Entry 4GK7 (X-ray diffraction, 2.80 A resolution); this record covers chains D and E of the 34 polymer chains in the assembly.

Chain D:
Molecule: Proteasome component PUP2
Organism: Saccharomyces cerevisiae
Notes: EC 3.4.25.1
UniProt: P32379 (PSA5_YEAST); residue numbers follow UniProt; this construct covers 9-250
Chain sequence (242 residues; each row starts with the number of its first residue):
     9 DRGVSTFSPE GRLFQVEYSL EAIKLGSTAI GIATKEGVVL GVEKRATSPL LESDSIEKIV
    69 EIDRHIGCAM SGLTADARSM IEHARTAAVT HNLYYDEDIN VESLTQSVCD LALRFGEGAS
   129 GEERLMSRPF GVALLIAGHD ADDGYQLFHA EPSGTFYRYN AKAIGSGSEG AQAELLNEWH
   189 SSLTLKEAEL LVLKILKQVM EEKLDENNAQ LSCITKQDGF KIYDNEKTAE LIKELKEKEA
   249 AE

Chain E:
Molecule: Proteasome component PRE5
Organism: Saccharomyces cerevisiae
Notes: EC 3.4.25.1
UniProt: P40302 (PSA1_YEAST); residues 4-236 here correspond to UniProt positions 2-234 (UniProt number = residue number - 2)
Chain sequence (233 residues; row label = number of the first residue in the row):
     4 FRNNYDGDTV TFSPTGRLFQ VEYALEAIKQ GSVTVGLRSN THAVLVALKR NADELSSYQK
    64 KIIKCDEHMG LSLAGLAPDA RVLSNYLRQQ CNYSSLVFNR KLAVERAGHL LCDKAQKNTQ
   124 SYGGRPYGVG LLIIGYDKSG AHLLEFQPSG NVTELYGTAI GARSQGAKTY LERTLDTFIK
   184 IDGNPDELIK AGVEAISQSL RDESLTVDNL SIAIVGKDTP FTIYDGEAVA KYI
UniProt features mapped onto this chain:
  - modified residue: Ser16 (Phosphoserine)
  - cross-link: Lys193 (Glycyl lysine isopeptide (Lys-Gly) (interchain with G-Cter in ubiquitin))

Chain D / chain E interface:
Residue-residue contacts (54; chain D residue first):
  Arg10(D) - Gly10(E)
  Ser13(D) - Gly126(E)
  Ser13(D) - Arg128(E)
  Thr14(D) - Gly10(E)
  Thr14(D) - Gln23(E)
  Phe15(D) - Gln23(E)  hydrogen bond (backbone-side chain)
  Phe15(D) - Tyr26(E)
  Phe15(D) - Ala27(E)  hydrophobic
  Phe15(D) - Arg128(E)
  Phe15(D) - Pro129(E)
  Phe15(D) - Gly131(E)
  Ser16(D) - Tyr26(E)
  Pro17(D) - Tyr26(E)  hydrophobic
  Pro17(D) - Glu29(E)
  Glu18(D) - Gln33(E)  hydrogen bond (backbone-side chain)
  Gly19(D) - Tyr26(E)
  Gly19(D) - Ala30(E)
  Arg20(D) - Gln33(E)  hydrogen bond
  Leu21(D) - Arg128(E)
  Gln114(D) - Arg84(E)  hydrogen bond
  Asp118(D) - Arg84(E)  salt bridge
  Leu121(D) - Pro81(E)  hydrophobic
  Leu121(D) - Arg128(E)
  Glu125(D) - Tyr125(E)
  Gly126(D) - Tyr125(E)
  Gly126(D) - Gly126(E)
  Gly126(D) - Gly127(E)
  Ala127(D) - Gly126(E)
  Ala127(D) - Gly127(E)
  Ser128(D) - Asn121(E)  hydrogen bond (backbone-side chain)
  Ser128(D) - Gly127(E)
  Ser161(D) - Pro81(E)
  Gly162(D) - Pro81(E)
  Thr163(D) - Gln62(E)
  Thr163(D) - Ala80(E)
  Thr163(D) - Pro81(E)
  Phe164(D) - Gln62(E)
  Tyr165(D) - Arg53(E)
  Tyr165(D) - Ser60(E)
  Tyr165(D) - Gln62(E)
  Arg166(D) - Leu58(E)
  Arg166(D) - Ser59(E)
  Arg166(D) - Ser60(E)  hydrogen bond (backbone-backbone)
  Tyr167(D) - Ala55(E)
  Tyr167(D) - Asp56(E)  hydrogen bond
  Tyr167(D) - Leu58(E)
  Tyr167(D) - Ser59(E)
  Asn168(D) - Leu58(E)  hydrogen bond (backbone-backbone)
  Ala169(D) - Leu58(E)  hydrophobic
  Gln180(D) - Asp56(E)  hydrogen bond
  Gln180(D) - Leu58(E)
  Leu183(D) - Leu58(E)
  Leu184(D) - Asp56(E)
  Leu184(D) - Leu58(E)  hydrophobic
Other interface residues (no listed pair), chain D (31 interface residues in all): Gly11, Lys170
Other interface residues (no listed pair), chain E (32 interface residues in all): Arg5, Asp9, Asn54, Glu57, Leu79, Asp82, Ser124, Tyr130

Summary:
The interface between chain D and chain E involves 31 residues on one side and 32 on the other, with 9
hydrogen bonds and 1 salt bridge. Polar pairs include Asp118(D)-Arg84(E), Phe15(D)-Gln23(E) and
Glu18(D)-Gln33(E).
Here chain D is Proteasome component PUP2 and chain E is Proteasome component PRE5, both from Saccharomyces
cerevisiae. Entry 4GK7 (yeast 20S proteasome in complex with the Syringolin-Glidobactin chimera) was
determined by X-ray diffraction.
